4Z1K - chain A; structure by X-ray diffraction, 1.35 A resolution.

Chain A:
Protein: Carbonic anhydrase 2
Organism: Homo sapiens
Notes: EC 4.2.1.1
UniProtKB: P00918 (CAH2_HUMAN); numbering as in UniProt (aligned over 4-260)
Chain sequence (257 residues; row label = number of the first residue in the row):
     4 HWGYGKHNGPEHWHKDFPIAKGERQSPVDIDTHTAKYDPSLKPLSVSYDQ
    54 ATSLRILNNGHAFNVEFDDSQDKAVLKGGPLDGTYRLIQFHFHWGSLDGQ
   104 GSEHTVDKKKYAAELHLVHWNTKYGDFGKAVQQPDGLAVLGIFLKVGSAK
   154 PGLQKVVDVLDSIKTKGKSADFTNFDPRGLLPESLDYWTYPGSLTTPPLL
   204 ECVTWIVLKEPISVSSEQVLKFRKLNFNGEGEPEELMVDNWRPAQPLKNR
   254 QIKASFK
Metal / ion sites: Zn2+: His94, His96, His119 (together with 4KB)
Residues lining bound ligands: 4KB (4-[(6,7-dihydroxy-3,4-dihydroisoquinolin-2(1H)-yl)carbonyl]benzenesulfonamide): Gln92, His94, His96, Glu106, His119, Val121, Phe130, Val134, Val142, Ser196, Leu197, Thr198, Thr199, Pro201, Trp208
What the authors report for this chain:
  - binding site for 4KB: Gln92, His94, His119, Val121

Overview:
Chain A binds compound 4KB. His94, His96 and His119 coordinate Zn2+. The paper reports a binding site for 4KB
at Gln92, His94 and His119 among others.
Chain A is Carbonic anhydrase 2 (Homo sapiens); the structure, Carbonic anhydrase inhibitors: Design and
synthesis of new heteroaryl-N-carbonylbenzenesulfonamides targeting druggable human carbonic anhydrase
isoforms (hCA ..., was determined by X-ray diffraction (same publication as 4Z0Q, 4Z1E, 4Z1J and 4Z1N).
